1DF0 - chains A and B; structure by X-ray diffraction, 2.60 A resolution.

Chain A:
Molecule: M-calpain
From: Rattus norvegicus
Notes: EC 3.4.22.53; fragment: large (catalytic) subunit
UniProt: Q07009 (CAN2_RAT); residues 1-700 here = UniProt positions 1-700
Sequence (700 residues; each row starts with the number of its first residue):
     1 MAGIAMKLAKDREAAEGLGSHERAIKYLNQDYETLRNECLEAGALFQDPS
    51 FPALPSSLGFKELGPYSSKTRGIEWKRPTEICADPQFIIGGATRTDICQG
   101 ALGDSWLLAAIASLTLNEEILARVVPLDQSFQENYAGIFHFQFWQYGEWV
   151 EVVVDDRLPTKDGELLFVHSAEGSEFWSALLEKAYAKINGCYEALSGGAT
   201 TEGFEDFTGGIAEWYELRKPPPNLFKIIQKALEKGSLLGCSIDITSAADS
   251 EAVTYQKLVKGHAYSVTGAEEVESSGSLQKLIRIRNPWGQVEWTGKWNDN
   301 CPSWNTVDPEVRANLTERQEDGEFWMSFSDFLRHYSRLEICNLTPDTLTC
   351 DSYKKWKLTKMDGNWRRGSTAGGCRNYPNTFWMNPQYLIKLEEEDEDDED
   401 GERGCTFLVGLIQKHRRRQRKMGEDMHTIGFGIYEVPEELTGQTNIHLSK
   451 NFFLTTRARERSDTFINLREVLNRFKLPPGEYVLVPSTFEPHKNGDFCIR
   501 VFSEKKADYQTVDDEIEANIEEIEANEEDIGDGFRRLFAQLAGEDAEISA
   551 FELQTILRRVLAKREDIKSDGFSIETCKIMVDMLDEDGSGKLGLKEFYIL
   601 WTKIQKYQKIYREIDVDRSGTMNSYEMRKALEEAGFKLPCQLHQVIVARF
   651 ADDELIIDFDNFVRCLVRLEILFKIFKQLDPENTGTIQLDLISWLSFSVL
Unresolved in the structure: 1, 245-260, 273-278, 291-321, 402, 437-448, 456-459, 524, 564-567
Differences from the reference sequence: engineered mutation Ser105 (Cys in Q07009)
Swiss-Prot annotation at these positions:
  - region: Glu515 to Asp529 (Linker)
  - active site: His262, Asn286
  - binding site (Ca(2+)): Ile89, Gly91, Asp96, Glu175, Gln229, Lys230, Glu292, Asp299, Gln319, Glu323, Ala542, Asp545, Glu547, Glu552, Asp585, Asp587, Ser589, Lys591, Glu596, Asp615 and 6 more in UniProt
  - modified residue: Ala2 (N-acetylalanine)
  - mutagenesis: Lys226 (K226S: 12% decrease in activity), Lys230 (K230E: 84% decrease in activity; K230S: No effect), Lys234 (K234E: 85% decrease in activity; K234S: 20% decrease in activity), His262 (H262A: Loss of activity), Asn286 (N286A: Loss of activity), Trp288 (W288Y: 95% decrease in activity), Arg417 (R417A: Decreases catalytic activity), Arg420 (R420A: Decreases catalytic activity), Arg469 (R469A: Decreases catalytic activity), Glu504 (E504S: 10% decrease in activity)

Chain B:
Molecule: Calpain
From: Rattus norvegicus
Notes: fragment: domain vi (calcium-binding domain), small (regulatory) subunit
UniProt: Q64537 (CANS_RAT); residue numbers follow UniProt; this construct covers 1-184
Sequence (184 residues; each row starts with the number of its first residue):
     1 MHYSNIEANESEEERQFRKLFVQLAGDDMEVSATELMNILNKVVTRHPDL
    51 KTDGFGIDTCRSMVAVMDSDTTGKLGFEEFKYLWNNIKKWQGIYKRFDTD
   101 RSGTIGSNELPGAFEAAGFHLNQHIYSMIIRRYSDETGNMDFDNFISCLV
   151 RLDAMFRAFRSLDKNGTGQIQVNIQEWLQLTMYS
Unresolved in the structure: 1-8
Swiss-Prot annotation at these positions:
  - modified residue: Met1 (N-acetylmethionine)

How chain A and chain B interact:
Pairs across the interface - 114 pairs, chain A then chain B:
  Ala2(A) - Met67(B)
  Gly3(A) - Val66(B)
  Gly3(A) - Met67(B)
  Gly3(A) - Ser69(B)
  Ile4(A) - Ser69(B)
  Ile4(A) - Gln179(B)
  Ile4(A) - Leu180(B)  hydrophobic
  Ala5(A) - Ala158(B)  hydrophobic
  Ala5(A) - Leu162(B)
  Ala5(A) - Leu180(B)  hydrophobic
  Met6(A) - Ser69(B)
  Lys7(A) - Ser69(B)  hydrogen bond (side chain-backbone)
  Lys7(A) - Asp70(B)
  Lys7(A) - Thr71(B)  hydrogen bond
  Leu8(A) - Gln179(B)
  Leu8(A) - Leu180(B)  hydrophobic
  Ala9(A) - Ser161(B)
  Arg12(A) - Gln171(B)  hydrogen bond (side chain-backbone)
  Arg12(A) - Val172(B)
  Arg12(A) - Glu176(B)  salt bridge
  Glu13(A) - Lys164(B)  salt bridge
  Arg366(A) - Asp70(B)  hydrogen bond (side chain-backbone)
  Arg366(A) - Thr71(B)  hydrogen bond (side chain-backbone)
  Arg366(A) - Thr72(B)
  Arg417(A) - Asp70(B)  salt bridge
  Arg418(A) - Asp27(B)
  Arg418(A) - Asp28(B)  salt bridge
  Arg420(A) - Asp27(B)  salt bridge
  Asn494(A) - Thr72(B)
  Ile516(A) - Ile174(B)  hydrophobic
  Ile516(A) - Gln175(B)
  Phe551(A) - Ser134(B)
  Phe551(A) - Asp135(B)
  Phe551(A) - Glu136(B)
  Glu575(A) - Asp58(B)
  Glu575(A) - Arg132(B)
  Lys578(A) - Arg131(B)
  Lys578(A) - Arg132(B)  hydrogen bond (side chain-backbone)
  Lys578(A) - Tyr133(B)
  Lys578(A) - Ser134(B)  hydrogen bond (side chain-backbone)
  Ile579(A) - Arg132(B)
  Asp582(A) - Arg132(B)  salt bridge
  Pro639(A) - Gln175(B)
  Gln641(A) - Thr71(B)  hydrogen bond
  Gln641(A) - Gln179(B)  hydrogen bond
  Leu642(A) - Leu178(B)  hydrophobic
  Leu642(A) - Gln179(B)
  Gln644(A) - Thr71(B)
  Val645(A) - Thr71(B)
  Val645(A) - Met182(B)  hydrophobic
  Val645(A) - Tyr183(B)  hydrophobic
  Ala648(A) - Gly73(B)
  Ala648(A) - Tyr183(B)
  Arg649(A) - Asp58(B)  salt bridge
  Arg649(A) - Arg61(B)
  Arg649(A) - Met182(B)
  Arg649(A) - Tyr183(B)
  Arg649(A) - Ser184(B)  hydrogen bond (side chain-backbone)
  Asp652(A) - Arg61(B)
  Asp653(A) - Ser32(B)  hydrogen bond
  Asp653(A) - Thr34(B)
  Asn661(A) - Arg61(B)
  Arg664(A) - Asp58(B)  salt bridge
  Arg668(A) - Thr181(B)  hydrogen bond (side chain-backbone)
  Arg668(A) - Met182(B)  hydrogen bond (side chain-backbone)
  Arg668(A) - Ser184(B)  hydrogen bond
  Leu669(A) - Met182(B)
  Leu672(A) - Trp177(B)  hydrogen bond (backbone-side chain)
  Leu672(A) - Leu178(B)  hydrophobic
  Leu672(A) - Thr181(B)
  Leu672(A) - Met182(B)  hydrophobic
  Phe673(A) - Leu178(B)  hydrophobic
  Ile675(A) - Trp177(B)  hydrophobic
  Phe676(A) - Val172(B)
  Phe676(A) - Asn173(B)
  Phe676(A) - Ile174(B)
  Phe676(A) - Trp177(B)
  Gly685(A) - Val172(B)
  Gly685(A) - Asn173(B)
  Gly685(A) - Ile174(B)  hydrogen bond (backbone-backbone)
  Thr686(A) - Val172(B)
  Thr686(A) - Asn173(B)
  Ile687(A) - Ile170(B)
  Ile687(A) - Gln171(B)
  Ile687(A) - Val172(B)  hydrogen bond (backbone-backbone)
  Ile687(A) - Trp177(B)  hydrophobic
  Gln688(A) - Gln169(B)
  Gln688(A) - Ile170(B)
  Gln688(A) - Gln171(B)
  Leu689(A) - Gln169(B)
  Leu689(A) - Ile170(B)  hydrogen bond (backbone-backbone)
  Asp690(A) - Phe159(B)
  Asp690(A) - Gly168(B)
  Asp690(A) - Gln169(B)
  Leu691(A) - Phe156(B)  hydrophobic
  Leu691(A) - Phe159(B)
  Leu691(A) - Gly168(B)
  Trp694(A) - Met155(B)  hydrogen bond (side chain-backbone)
  Trp694(A) - Phe159(B)  hydrophobic
  Trp694(A) - Ile170(B)  hydrophobic
  Trp694(A) - Trp177(B)  hydrophobic
  Trp694(A) - Leu180(B)  hydrophobic
  Leu695(A) - Leu121(B)  hydrophobic
  Leu695(A) - Met155(B)  hydrophobic
  Leu695(A) - Phe156(B)
  Ser696(A) - Ile125(B)
  Phe697(A) - Trp177(B)
  Ser698(A) - Arg151(B)  hydrogen bond (backbone-side chain)
  Ser698(A) - Met155(B)
  Val699(A) - Arg151(B)
  Leu700(A) - Ile125(B)  hydrophobic
  Leu700(A) - Met128(B)  hydrophobic
  Leu700(A) - Ile129(B)
  Leu700(A) - Arg132(B)
Interface residues without a listed pair, chain A (56 interface residues in all): Glu16, Leu638, Phe650, Cys665
Interface residues without a listed pair, chain B (53 interface residues in all): Ala65, Asp68, Glu79, Leu152, Arg157

Overview:
Chain A and chain B form an interface of 56 and 53 residues respectively; the contacts include 20 hydrogen
bonds and 8 salt bridges. Among the polar pairs are Arg12(A)-Glu176(B), Glu13(A)-Lys164(B) and
Arg417(A)-Asp70(B).
Chain A is M-calpain and chain B is Calpain, both from Rattus norvegicus; the structure, Crystal structure of
M-Calpain, was determined by X-ray diffraction.
